PDB entry 4AOK | X-ray diffraction, 1.50 A resolution | chains B and E of the 4 polymer chains in the assembly

# Chain B (and E)
Molecule: Aspartate 1-decarboxylase alpha chain
Source organism: Escherichia coli
Notes: EC 4.1.1.11; chain E of this document is another copy of the same molecule, construct and numbering; everything in this record applies to it too
UniProtKB: P0A790 (PAND_ECOKI); residue numbers follow UniProt; this construct covers 25-126
Chain sequence (102 residues; each row starts with the number of its first residue):
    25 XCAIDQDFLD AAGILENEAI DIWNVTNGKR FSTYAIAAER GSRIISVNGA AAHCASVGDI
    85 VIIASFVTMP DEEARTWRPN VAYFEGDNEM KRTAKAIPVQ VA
Disordered / not traced: 124-126 (chain E: 117-126)
Modified residues: 3A5 ((2Z,4S)-3-aza-5-carboxyl-2-methyl-4(methylcarboxy)pent-2-enoyl) at position 25
Curated features (UniProtKB/Swiss-Prot):
  - active site: Tyr58 (Proton donor)
  - binding site (substrate): Thr57, Gly73 to Ala75

# Interface between chain B and chain E
Pairs across the interface - 20 pairs, chain B then chain E:
  Trp47(B) with 3A5_25(E); Ser56(E); Ala74(E), hydrophobic
  Asn48(B) with Ala74(E)
  Val49(B) with Ala74(E), hydrophobic; His77(E), hydrogen bond (backbone-side chain)
  Thr50(B) with His77(E)
  Gly52(B) with His77(E)
  Arg54(B) with 3A5_25(E); Phe55(E); Ser56(E), hydrogen bond (side chain-backbone); Thr57(E); Ala74(E); Ala75(E)
  Ile86(B) with 3A5_25(E)
  Phe90(B) with Ala43(E), hydrophobic
  Asp95(B) with Leu39(E)
  Ala98(B) with Leu39(E), hydrophobic
  Arg99(B) with Leu39(E)
  Pro103(B) with Asn41(E)
Interface residues without a listed pair, chain B (14 interface residues in all): Asn51, Trp101
Interface residues without a listed pair, chain E (13 interface residues in all): Tyr58, Gly73, Cys78

# Overview
The interface between chain B and chain E involves 14 residues on one side and 13 on the other; the contacts
include 2 hydrogen bonds. Polar contacts include Val49(B)-His77(E) and Arg54(B)-Ser56(E). Curated annotation
(UniProt) lists active-site residue Tyr58(B) and 4 substrate-binding residues on chain B.
Both chains are Aspartate 1-decarboxylase alpha chain (Escherichia coli). Entry 4AOK (Conformational dynamics
of aspartate alpha-decarboxylase active site revealed by protein-ligand complexes: 1-methyl-L-aspartate
complex) was determined by X-ray diffraction.
